8DL2 - chain A; structure by X-ray diffraction, 1.99 A resolution.

# Chain A
Name: Alpha amylase, catalytic domain protein
Organism: Bacteroides ovatus ATCC 8483
Reference sequence: A7M087 (A7M087_BACO1); residue numbers follow UniProt; this construct covers 22-758
Amino-acid sequence (738 residues; row label = number of the first residue in the row):
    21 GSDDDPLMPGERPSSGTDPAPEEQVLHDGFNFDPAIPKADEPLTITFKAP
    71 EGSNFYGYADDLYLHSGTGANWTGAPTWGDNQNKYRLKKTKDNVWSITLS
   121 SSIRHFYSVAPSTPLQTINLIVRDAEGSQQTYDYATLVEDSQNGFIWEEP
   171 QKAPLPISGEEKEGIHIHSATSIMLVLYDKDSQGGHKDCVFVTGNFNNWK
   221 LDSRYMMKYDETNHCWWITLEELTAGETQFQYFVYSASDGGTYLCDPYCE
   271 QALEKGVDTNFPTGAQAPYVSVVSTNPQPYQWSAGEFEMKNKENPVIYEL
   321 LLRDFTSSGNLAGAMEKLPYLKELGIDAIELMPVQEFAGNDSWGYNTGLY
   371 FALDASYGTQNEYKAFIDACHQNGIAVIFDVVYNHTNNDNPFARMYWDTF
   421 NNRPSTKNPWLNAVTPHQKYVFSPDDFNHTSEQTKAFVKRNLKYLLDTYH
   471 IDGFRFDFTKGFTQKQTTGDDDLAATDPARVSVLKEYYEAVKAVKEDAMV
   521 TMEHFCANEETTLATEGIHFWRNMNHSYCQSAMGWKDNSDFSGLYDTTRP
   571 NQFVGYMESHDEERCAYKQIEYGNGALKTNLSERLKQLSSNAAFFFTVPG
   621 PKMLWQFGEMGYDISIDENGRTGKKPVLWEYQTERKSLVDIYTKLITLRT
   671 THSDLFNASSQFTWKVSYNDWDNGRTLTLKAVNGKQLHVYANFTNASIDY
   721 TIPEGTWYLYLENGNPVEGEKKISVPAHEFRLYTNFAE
Not modelled in the structure: 21-44, 733, 758
Construct notes: expression tag (21)
Metal / ion sites: Ca2+: E274, E356, F357, G359, D374; Mn2+: N404, H437, D446, G481
Ligand contacts: oligosaccharide (acarbose, beta-D-glucopyranose, alpha-D-glucopyranose units): H85, N91, W92, A95, W98, I141, Q150, D153, K275, A287
What the authors report for this chain:
  - binding site for acarbose: W92
  - catalytic residues: E523
  - mutagenesis - E523Q: abolished catalytic activity on blocked pNP-G7
  - mutagenesis - W92A/W98A: abolished binding to any oligosaccharide or polysaccharide

# Summary
Bound to chain A: oligosaccharide. The Ca2+ site is built by E274, E356, F357, G359 and D374. N404, H437, D446
and G481 form the Mn2+ site. From the paper: the catalytic residue E523; E523Q abolishes catalytic activity on
blocked pNP-G7.
Chain A is Alpha amylase, catalytic domain protein (Bacteroides ovatus ATCC 8483); the structure, BoGH13ASus
from Bacteroides ovatus bound to acarbose, was determined by X-ray diffraction together with 8DGE from the
same study.
